3P8C - chains A and B of the 5 polymer chains in the assembly; structure by X-ray diffraction, 2.29 A resolution.

== Chain A ==
Molecule: Cytoplasmic FMR1-interacting protein 1
Organism: Homo sapiens
UniProtKB: Q7L576 (CYFP1_HUMAN); residues 1-1253 here = UniProt positions 1-1253
Amino-acid sequence (1253 residues; numbered 1 to 1253; the number before each row is that of its first residue):
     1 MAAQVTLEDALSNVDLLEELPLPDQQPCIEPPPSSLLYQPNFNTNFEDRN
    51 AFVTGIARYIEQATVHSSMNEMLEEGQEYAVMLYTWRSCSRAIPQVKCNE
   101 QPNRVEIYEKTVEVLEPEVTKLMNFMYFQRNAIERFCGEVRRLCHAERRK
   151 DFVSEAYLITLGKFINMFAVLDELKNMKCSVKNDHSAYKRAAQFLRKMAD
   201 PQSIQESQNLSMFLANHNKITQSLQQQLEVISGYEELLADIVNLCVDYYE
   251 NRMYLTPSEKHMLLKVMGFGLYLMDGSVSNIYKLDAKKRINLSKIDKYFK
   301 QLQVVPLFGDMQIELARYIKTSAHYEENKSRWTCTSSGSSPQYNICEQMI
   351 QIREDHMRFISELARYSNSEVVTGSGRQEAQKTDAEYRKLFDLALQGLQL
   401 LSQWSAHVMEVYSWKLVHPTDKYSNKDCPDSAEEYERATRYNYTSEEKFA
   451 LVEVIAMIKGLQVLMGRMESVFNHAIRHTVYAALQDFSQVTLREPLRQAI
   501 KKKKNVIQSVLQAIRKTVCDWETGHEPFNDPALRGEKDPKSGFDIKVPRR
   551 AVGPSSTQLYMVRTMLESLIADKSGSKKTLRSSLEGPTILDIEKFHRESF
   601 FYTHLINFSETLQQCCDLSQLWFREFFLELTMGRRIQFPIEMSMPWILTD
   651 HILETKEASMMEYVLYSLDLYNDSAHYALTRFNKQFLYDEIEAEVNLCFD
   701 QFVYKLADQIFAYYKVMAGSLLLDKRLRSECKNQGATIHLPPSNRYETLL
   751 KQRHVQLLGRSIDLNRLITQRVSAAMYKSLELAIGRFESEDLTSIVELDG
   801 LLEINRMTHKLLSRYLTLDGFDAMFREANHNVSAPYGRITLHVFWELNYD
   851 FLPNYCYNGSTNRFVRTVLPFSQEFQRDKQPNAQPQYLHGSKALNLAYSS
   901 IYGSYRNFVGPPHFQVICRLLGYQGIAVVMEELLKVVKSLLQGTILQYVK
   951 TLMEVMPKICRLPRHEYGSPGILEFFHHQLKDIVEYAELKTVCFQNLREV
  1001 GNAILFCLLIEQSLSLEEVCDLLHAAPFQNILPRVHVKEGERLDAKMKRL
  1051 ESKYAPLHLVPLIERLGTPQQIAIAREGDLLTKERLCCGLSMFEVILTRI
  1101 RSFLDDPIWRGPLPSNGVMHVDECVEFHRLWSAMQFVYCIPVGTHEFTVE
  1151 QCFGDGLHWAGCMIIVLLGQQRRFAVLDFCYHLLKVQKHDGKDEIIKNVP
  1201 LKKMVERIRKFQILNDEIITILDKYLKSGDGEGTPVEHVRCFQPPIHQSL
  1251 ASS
Not modelled in the structure: 1-4, 23-56, 338-344, 368-379, 540-542, 572-577, 1228-1236, 1251-1253
Swiss-Prot annotation at these positions:
  - modified residue: S583 (Phosphoserine), T1234 (Phosphothreonine)
  - natural variant: G820 (G820D; G820S)
  - mutagenesis: C179 (C179R: Reduced interaction with RAC1), R190 (R190D: Reduced interaction with RAC1), E434 (E434K: Reduced interaction with RAC1; when associated with A-626), F626 (F626A: Reduced interaction with RAC1; when associated with K-434), M632 (M632D: Reduced interaction with RAC1), L697 (L697D: Constitutive induction of the formation of actin filaments; when associated with D-704), Y704 (Y704D: Constitutive induction of the formation of actin filaments; when associated with D-697), L841 (L841A: Constitutive induction of the formation of actin filaments; when associated with 844-A-A-845), F844 to W845 (Constitutive induction of the formation of actin filaments; when associated with A-841)
Reported in the primary citation:
  - mutagenesis - L841A/F844A/W845A: increased signaling in response to Arp2/3 complex
  - mutagenesis - F686E, L697D/Y704D: increased signaling
  - mutagenesis - L697D/Y704D: increased binding to Rac1
  - mutagenesis - E250K/Q399A, L841A/F844A/W845A: unchanged binding to Rac1
  - mutagenesis - C179R, R190D, E434K/F626A, M632D: decreased binding to Rac1

== Chain B ==
Molecule: Nck-associated protein 1
Organism: Homo sapiens
UniProtKB: Q9Y2A7 (NCKP1_HUMAN); residues 1-1128 here = UniProt positions 1-1128
Amino-acid sequence (1128 residues; each row starts with the number of its first residue):
     1 MSRSVLQPSQQKLAEKLTILNDRGVGMLTRLYNIKKACGDPKAKPSYLID
    51 KNLESAVKFIVRKFPAVETRNNNQQLAQLQKEKSEILKNLALYYFTFVDV
   101 MEFKDHVCELLNTIDVCQVFFDITVNFDLTKNYLDLIITYTTLMILLSRI
   151 EERKAIIGLYNYAHEMTHGASDREYPRLGQMIVDYENPLKKMMEEFVPHS
   201 KSLSDALISLQMVYPRRNLSADQWRNAQLLSLISAPSTMLNPAQSDTMPC
   251 EYLSLDAMEKWIIFGFILCHGILNTDATALNLWKLALQSSSCLSLFRDEV
   301 FHIHKAAEDLFVNIRGYNKRINDIRECKEAAVSHAGSMHRERRKFLRSAL
   351 KELATVLSDQPGLLGPKALFVFMALSFARDEIIWLLRHADNMPKKSADDF
   401 IDKHIAELIFYMEELRAHVRKYGPVMQRYYVQYLSGFDAVVLNELVQNLS
   451 VCPEDESIIMSSFVNTMTSLSVKQVEDGEVFDFRGMRLDWFRLQAYTSVS
   501 KASLGLADHRELGKMMNTIIFHTKMVDSLVEMLVETSDLSIFCFYSRAFE
   551 KMFQQCLELPSQSRYSIAFPLLCTHFMSCTHELCPEERHHIGDRSLSLCN
   601 MFLDEMAKQARNLITDICTEQCTLSDQLLPKHCAKTISQAVNKKSKKQTG
   651 KKGEPEREKPGVESMRKNRLVVTNLDKLHTALSELCFSINYVPNMVVWEH
   701 TFTPREYLTSHLEIRFTKSIVGMTMYNQATQEIAKPSELLTSVRAYMTVL
   751 QSIENYVQIDITRVFNNVLLQQTQHLDSHGEPTITSLYTNWYLETLLRQV
   801 SNGHIAYFPAMKAFVNLPTENELTFNAEEYSDISEMRSLSELLGPYGMKF
   851 LSESLMWHISSQVAELKKLVVENVDVLTQMRTSFDKPDQMAALFKRLSSV
   901 DSVLKRMTIIGVILSFRSLAQEALRDVLSYHIPFLVSSIEDFKDHIPRET
   951 DMKVAMNVYELSSAAGLPCEIDPALVVALSSQKSENISPEEEYKIACLLM
  1001 VFVAVSLPTLASNVMSQYSPAIEGHCNNIHCLAKAINQIAAALFTIHKGS
  1051 IEDRLKEFLALASSSLLKIGQETDKTTTRNRESVYLLLDMIVQESPFLTM
  1101 DLLESCFPYVLLRNAYHAVYKQSVTSSA
Not modelled in the structure: 1-6, 69-72, 644-657, 946-950, 982-987, 1122-1128
Swiss-Prot annotation at these positions:
  - modified residue: S2 (N-acetylserine)
  - natural variant: E1094 to A1128 (deletion: Found in a patient with intellectual disability; uncertain significance)

== Interface between chain A and chain B ==
Contacting residue pairs - 257 pairs, chain A then chain B:
  R353(A) - H1117(B)
  R353(A) - K1121(B)
  H356(A) - V1110(B)
  H356(A) - R1113(B)
  H356(A) - N1114(B)  hydrogen bond
  M357(A) - G1070(B)
  M357(A) - R1081(B)
  M357(A) - E1082(B)
  M357(A) - Y1085(B)  hydrophobic
  R358(A) - G1070(B)
  R358(A) - Q1071(B)  hydrogen bond (backbone-side chain)
  I360(A) - L1111(B)  hydrophobic
  S361(A) - L1067(B)
  S361(A) - G1070(B)
  S361(A) - Q1071(B)
  E362(A) - Q1071(B)  hydrogen bond
  A364(A) - L1067(B)  hydrophobic
  A364(A) - P1108(B)
  R365(A) - P887(B)
  R365(A) - L1067(B)
  R365(A) - K1068(B)
  R365(A) - Q1071(B)
  E453(A) - H1117(B)  salt bridge
  A456(A) - R1113(B)  hydrogen bond (backbone-side chain)
  M457(A) - R1113(B)
  M457(A) - N1114(B)
  G460(A) - V1110(B)
  L464(A) - P1108(B)  hydrophobic
  L464(A) - V1110(B)  hydrophobic
  R467(A) - E1104(B)  salt bridge
  A658(A) - Y1120(B)  hydrophobic
  S659(A) - H1117(B)
  S659(A) - Y1120(B)
  S659(A) - K1121(B)
  M660(A) - H1117(B)
  E662(A) - Y1109(B)  hydrogen bond
  E662(A) - R1113(B)
  E662(A) - Y1116(B)
  Y663(A) - R1113(B)
  Y663(A) - N1114(B)  hydrogen bond
  Y663(A) - H1117(B)
  Y666(A) - R1113(B)  hydrogen bond
  Y713(A) - E1023(B)
  L721(A) - A810(B)
  L721(A) - M811(B)
  L722(A) - I833(B)  hydrophobic
  D724(A) - P630(B)
  K725(A) - M811(B)
  K725(A) - E828(B)
  K725(A) - E829(B)
  K725(A) - D832(B)  salt bridge
  R726(A) - K631(B)
  R726(A) - K735(B)
  R726(A) - E829(B)
  L727(A) - P630(B)
  L727(A) - C633(B)  hydrophobic
  L727(A) - A634(B)
  E730(A) - A634(B)
  C731(A) - I637(B)  hydrophobic
  Q734(A) - A634(B)
  Q734(A) - K635(B)
  Q734(A) - S638(B)
  A736(A) - S638(B)
  S743(A) - P1020(B)
  S743(A) - E1023(B)  hydrogen bond
  S743(A) - Y1120(B)  hydrogen bond
  N744(A) - Y1120(B)
  R745(A) - Y1109(B)
  R745(A) - Y1116(B)
  R745(A) - Y1120(B)
  T748(A) - Y1109(B)
  K751(A) - Q1093(B)  hydrogen bond
  K751(A) - M1100(B)
  E803(A) - R837(B)  salt bridge
  M807(A) - I833(B)  hydrophobic
  K810(A) - D926(B)  salt bridge
  N858(A) - S664(B)  hydrogen bond (side chain-backbone)
  N858(A) - R666(B)  hydrogen bond
  G859(A) - H679(B)
  S860(A) - R666(B)
  S860(A) - L675(B)
  S860(A) - D676(B)  hydrogen bond
  T861(A) - Q621(B)  hydrogen bond (backbone-side chain)
  T861(A) - S664(B)  hydrogen bond
  T861(A) - L675(B)
  N862(A) - T748(B)
  R863(A) - L624(B)
  R863(A) - L628(B)
  R863(A) - G661(B)
  R863(A) - E663(B)  salt bridge
  R863(A) - S664(B)
  V865(A) - G661(B)
  V865(A) - S664(B)
  V865(A) - M665(B)  hydrophobic
  L896(A) - I637(B)  hydrophobic
  A897(A) - I637(B)  hydrophobic
  S900(A) - C633(B)  hydrogen bond (backbone-side chain)
  S900(A) - I637(B)
  I901(A) - C633(B)  hydrophobic
  S904(A) - L628(B)
  S904(A) - C633(B)
  S904(A) - P660(B)
  Y905(A) - L628(B)
  N907(A) - P660(B)
  F908(A) - L628(B)  hydrophobic
  F908(A) - P660(B)
  P911(A) - T748(B)
  Q915(A) - R744(B)
  R919(A) - Y930(B)
  R961(A) - I233(B)
  R961(A) - S234(B)  hydrogen bond (side chain-backbone)
  R964(A) - R225(B)
  R964(A) - N226(B)  hydrogen bond (side chain-backbone)
  R964(A) - Q228(B)
  H965(A) - R225(B)
  E966(A) - R225(B)
  E966(A) - N226(B)
  Q1012(A) - Q751(B)
  Q1012(A) - N755(B)  hydrogen bond
  S1015(A) - Q751(B)
  L1016(A) - M747(B)
  L1016(A) - T748(B)
  L1016(A) - Q751(B)
  L1016(A) - F765(B)  hydrophobic
  V1019(A) - M747(B)  hydrophobic
  V1019(A) - T762(B)
  V1019(A) - F765(B)  hydrophobic
  C1020(A) - H931(B)
  D1021(A) - H931(B)  salt bridge
  D1021(A) - I932(B)
  L1023(A) - L769(B)  hydrophobic
  L1023(A) - L770(B)
  H1024(A) - S840(B)  hydrogen bond (side chain-backbone)
  H1024(A) - E841(B)  hydrogen bond (side chain-backbone)
  H1024(A) - G844(B)
  H1024(A) - P845(B)
  H1024(A) - V927(B)
  H1024(A) - L928(B)
  H1024(A) - H931(B)
  H1024(A) - I932(B)
  A1025(A) - I932(B)  hydrophobic
  A1026(A) - L770(B)  hydrophobic
  A1026(A) - Y846(B)
  P1027(A) - P845(B)  hydrophobic
  P1027(A) - Y846(B)
  F1028(A) - P845(B)  hydrophobic
  F1028(A) - I932(B)  hydrophobic
  F1028(A) - L961(B)  hydrophobic
  F1028(A) - A964(B)
  F1028(A) - A965(B)  hydrophobic
  I1031(A) - Y846(B)  hydrogen bond (backbone-side chain)
  L1032(A) - Y846(B)
  P1033(A) - L770(B)
  P1033(A) - Q771(B)
  P1033(A) - Q774(B)
  R1034(A) - S778(B)
  H1036(A) - D777(B)
  H1036(A) - S778(B)
  H1036(A) - H779(B)
  H1036(A) - G780(B)
  Y1054(A) - Y846(B)
  P1056(A) - E960(B)
  P1056(A) - L961(B)
  L1057(A) - E960(B)
  L1057(A) - L961(B)
  L1057(A) - A964(B)  hydrophobic
  L1059(A) - L935(B)  hydrophobic
  L1059(A) - I939(B)  hydrophobic
  L1059(A) - L961(B)  hydrophobic
  L1062(A) - F942(B)  hydrophobic
  L1062(A) - N957(B)
  L1062(A) - L961(B)  hydrophobic
  L1066(A) - F942(B)  hydrophobic
  L1066(A) - V954(B)  hydrophobic
  G1067(A) - F942(B)
  Q1071(A) - D941(B)  hydrogen bond
  Q1071(A) - F942(B)
  I1074(A) - S938(B)
  A1075(A) - S938(B)
  G1078(A) - F934(B)
  T1082(A) - I932(B)
  T1082(A) - L935(B)
  C1087(A) - T762(B)
  C1088(A) - R763(B)  hydrogen bond (backbone-side chain)
  N1116(A) - P236(B)  hydrogen bond (side chain-backbone)
  N1116(A) - M239(B)
  N1116(A) - L240(B)
  V1118(A) - M239(B)  hydrophobic
  V1118(A) - L240(B)  hydrophobic
  V1118(A) - Q360(B)
  V1118(A) - L363(B)  hydrophobic
  M1119(A) - M239(B)  hydrophobic
  V1121(A) - I233(B)  hydrophobic
  D1122(A) - P236(B)
  T1148(A) - K667(B)  hydrogen bond (side chain-backbone)
  T1148(A) - N668(B)
  E1150(A) - R666(B)
  E1150(A) - N668(B)
  E1150(A) - R669(B)  hydrogen bond (side chain-backbone)
  Q1151(A) - R666(B)
  Q1151(A) - K667(B)
  D1155(A) - R669(B)  salt bridge
  R1172(A) - T355(B)
  R1172(A) - S358(B)
  R1172(A) - D359(B)  salt bridge
  R1173(A) - D359(B)  salt bridge
  R1173(A) - Q360(B)
  V1176(A) - I233(B)  hydrophobic
  V1176(A) - E352(B)
  V1176(A) - T355(B)
  K1185(A) - S348(B)
  K1185(A) - E352(B)  salt bridge
  H1189(A) - R225(B)  hydrogen bond
  K1203(A) - L670(B)
  E1206(A) - L670(B)
  R1207(A) - N668(B)  hydrogen bond
  R1207(A) - L670(B)
  R1209(A) - S561(B)
  K1210(A) - R669(B)
  K1210(A) - V672(B)
  F1211(A) - R669(B)
  I1213(A) - T680(B)
  L1214(A) - R669(B)
  E1217(A) - H679(B)  salt bridge
  E1217(A) - Y756(B)  hydrogen bond
  T1220(A) - F687(B)
  I1221(A) - N755(B)
  I1221(A) - Y756(B)  hydrophobic
  K1224(A) - N690(B)
  K1224(A) - E754(B)  hydrogen bond (side chain-backbone)
  K1224(A) - V757(B)
  K1224(A) - Q758(B)
  Y1225(A) - E754(B)
  Y1225(A) - N755(B)  hydrogen bond
  K1227(A) - Q758(B)
  V1239(A) - P361(B)  hydrophobic
  V1239(A) - V425(B)  hydrophobic
  R1240(A) - Q360(B)  hydrogen bond
  R1240(A) - G362(B)
  F1242(A) - L240(B)  hydrophobic
  F1242(A) - G362(B)
  F1242(A) - L363(B)
  F1242(A) - Y429(B)
  Q1243(A) - Y429(B)
  Q1243(A) - Q432(B)
  P1244(A) - Y429(B)
  P1244(A) - Q432(B)
  P1244(A) - Y433(B)  hydrophobic
  P1245(A) - P242(B)
  P1245(A) - Y429(B)
  P1245(A) - Y433(B)
  P1245(A) - F437(B)
  I1246(A) - G436(B)
  H1247(A) - F437(B)
  H1247(A) - V440(B)
  H1247(A) - E444(B)
  S1249(A) - V440(B)
Other interface residues (no listed pair), chain A (148 interface residues in all): S729, P912, L1008, Q1029, V1035, L1050, K1053, I1063, D1079, L1081, G1154, H1158, G1169, L1177, D1216, E1237, C1241, L1250
Other interface residues (no listed pair), chain B (152 interface residues in all): D222, S237, E341, V356, P366, Y422, R428, V441, R564, T636, A640, V641, K659, T673, S683, E684, S752, N766, K812, S834, K849, E853, V958, D1089

== Overview ==
The interface between chain A and chain B involves 148 residues on one side and 152 on the other; the contacts
include 33 hydrogen bonds and 12 salt bridges. Among the polar pairs are E453(A)-H1117(B), R467(A)-E1104(B)
and K725(A)-D832(B). From the paper: C179R, R190D and E434K/F626A of chain A, among others, reduce binding to
Rac1; F686E and L697D/Y704D of chain A increase signaling; 8 substitutions were tested in all.
Chain A is Cytoplasmic FMR1-interacting protein 1 and chain B is Nck-associated protein 1, both from Homo
sapiens; the structure, Structure and Control of the Actin Regulatory WAVE Complex, was determined by X-ray
diffraction.
